PDB entry 8FQY | X-ray diffraction, 1.47 A resolution | chain A

Chain A:
Protein: Carbonic anhydrase 2
Organism: Homo sapiens
Notes: EC 4.2.1.1
UniProtKB: P00918 (CAH2_HUMAN); the author numbering skips numbers that UniProt does not, so the offset changes along the chain: 1-125 = UniProt 1-125; 127-261 = UniProt 126-260
Amino-acid sequence (260 residues; row label = number of the first residue in the row; note: 1 number in that range is skipped by the numbering (no residue carries it; nothing is unmodelled there)):
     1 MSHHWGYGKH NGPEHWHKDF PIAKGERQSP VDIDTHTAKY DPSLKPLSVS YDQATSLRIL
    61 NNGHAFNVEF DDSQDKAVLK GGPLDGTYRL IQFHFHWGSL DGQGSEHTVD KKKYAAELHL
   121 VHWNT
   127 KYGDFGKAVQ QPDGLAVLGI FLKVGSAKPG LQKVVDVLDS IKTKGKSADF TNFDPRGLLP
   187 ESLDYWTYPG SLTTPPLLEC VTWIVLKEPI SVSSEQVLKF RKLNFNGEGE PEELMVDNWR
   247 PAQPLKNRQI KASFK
Unresolved in the structure: 1-3
Ion coordination: Zn2+: H94, H96, H119 (together with N8A)
Small-molecule neighbours: N8A (4-hydroxy-3-({[2-(pyridin-2-yl)ethyl]carbamoyl}amino)benzene-1-sulfonamide): H64, Q92, H94, H96, E106, H119, V121, F131, L141, V143, S197, L198, T199, T200, P201, P202, W209
UniProt features mapped onto this chain:
  - active site: H64 (Proton donor/acceptor)
  - binding site (Zn(2+)): H94, H96, H119
  - binding site (substrate): T199, T200
  - site: Y7 (Fine-tunes the proton-transfer properties of H-64), N62 (Fine-tunes the proton-transfer properties of H-64), N67 (Fine-tunes the proton-transfer properties of H-64), Q92 (Involved in the binding of some activators, including histamine and L-histidine)
  - modified residue: S2 (N-acetylserine), S166 (Phosphoserine), S173 (Phosphoserine)
From the paper describing this entry:
  - binding site for N8A: F131, T199, T200, P201

In short:
Ligands of chain A: compound N8A. H94, H96 and H119 coordinate Zn2+. UniProt lists active-site residue H64, 3
Zn2+-binding residues and substrate-binding residues T199 and T200. The paper reports a binding site for N8A
at F131, T199 and T200 among others.
Chain A is Carbonic anhydrase 2 (Homo sapiens); the structure, Carbonic Anhydrase II in complex with the alkyl
urea 3h, was determined by X-ray diffraction, deposited together with 8FQX, 8FQZ, 8FR1, 8FR2 and 8FR4.
